5K1P - chain A; structure by X-ray diffraction, 1.50 A resolution.

Chain A:
Molecule: Pyrrolysine--tRNA ligase
From: Methanosarcina mazei
Notes: EC 6.1.1.26; fragment: catalytic domain
UniProtKB: Q8PWY1 (PYLS_METMA); residues 188-454 here = UniProt positions 188-454
Chain sequence (274 residues; numbered 187 to 460; the number before each row is that of its first residue):
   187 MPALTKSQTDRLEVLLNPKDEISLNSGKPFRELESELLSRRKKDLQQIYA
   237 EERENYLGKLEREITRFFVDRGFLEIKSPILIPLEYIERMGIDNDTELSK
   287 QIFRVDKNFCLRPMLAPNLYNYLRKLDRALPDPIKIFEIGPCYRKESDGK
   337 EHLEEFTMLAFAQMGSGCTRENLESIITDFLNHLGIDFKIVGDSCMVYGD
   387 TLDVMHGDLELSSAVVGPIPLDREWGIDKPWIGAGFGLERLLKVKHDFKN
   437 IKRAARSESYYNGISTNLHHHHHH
Not modelled in the structure: 187-188, 459-460
Sequence notes: initiating methionine (187); engineered mutation Ala-346 (Asn in Q8PWY1), Ala-348 (Cys in Q8PWY1); expression tag (455-460)
Metal / ion sites: Mg2+: Glu-396, Ser-399 (together with AMP-PNP)
Ligand contacts: AMP-PNP (ANP; phosphoaminophosphonic acid-adenylate ester): Arg-330, Glu-332, Glu-337, His-338, Leu-339, Phe-342, Met-344, Glu-396, Leu-397, Ser-398, Ser-399, Gly-421, Phe-422, Gly-423, Arg-426, Ile-437
From the paper describing this entry:
  - mutagenesis - A348S: increased expression
  - specificity-determining residues: Ala-346, Tyr-384

In short:
Chain A binds AMP-PNP. Glu-396 and Ser-399 coordinate Mg2+. From the paper: A348S increases expression;
specificity determinants Ala-346 and Tyr-384.
Chain A is Pyrrolysine--tRNA ligase (Methanosarcina mazei); the structure, Catalytic domain of polyspecific
pyrrolysyl-tRNA synthetase mutant N346A/C348A in complex with AMPPNP, was determined by X-ray diffraction
(same publication as 5K1X).
